Entry 3NZ0 (X-ray diffraction, 2.00 A resolution); this record covers chain A.

[Chain A]
Protein: Non-receptor tyrosine-protein kinase TYK2
Organism: Homo sapiens
Notes: EC 2.7.10.2; fragment: Kinase domain JH1
Reference sequence: P29597 (TYK2_HUMAN); numbering as in UniProt (aligned over 885-1176)
Amino-acid sequence (302 residues; numbered 882 to 1183; the number before each row is that of its first residue):
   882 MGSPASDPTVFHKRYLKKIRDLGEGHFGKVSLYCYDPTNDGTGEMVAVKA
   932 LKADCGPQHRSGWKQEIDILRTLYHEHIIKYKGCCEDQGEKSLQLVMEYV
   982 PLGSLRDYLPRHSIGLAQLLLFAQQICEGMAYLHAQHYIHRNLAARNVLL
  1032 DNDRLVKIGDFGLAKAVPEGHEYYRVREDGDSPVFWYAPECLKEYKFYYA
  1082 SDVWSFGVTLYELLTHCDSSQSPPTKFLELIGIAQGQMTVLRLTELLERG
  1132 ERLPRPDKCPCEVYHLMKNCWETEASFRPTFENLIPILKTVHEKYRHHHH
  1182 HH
Not modelled in the structure: 882-887, 1114-1119, 1179-1183
Construct notes: expression tag (882-884, 1177-1183); engineered mutation Asn1023 (Asp in P29597)
Small-molecule neighbours: IZA (2-tert-butyl-9-fluoro-3,6-dihydro-7H-benz[h]-imidaz[4,5-f]isoquinoline-7-one): Arg901, Leu903, Gly904, Glu905, Gly906, Val911, Ala928, Ile960, Met978, Glu979, Tyr980, Val981, Pro982, Gly984, Arg1027, Asn1028, Leu1030, Asp1041
Curated features (UniProtKB/Swiss-Prot):
  - binding site (ATP): Leu903 to Val911, Lys930
  - modified residue (Phosphotyrosine): Tyr1054, Tyr1055
  - mutagenesis: Lys930 (K930R: Complete loss of catalytic activity), Tyr1054 (Y1054F: Reduces basal catalytic activity and abolishes IFN-dependent activation), Tyr1055 (Y1055F: Reduces basal catalytic activity and abolishes IFN-dependent activation), Tyr1145 (Y1145F: Does not affect phosphorylation state and enzymatic activity), Tyr1176 (Y1176F: Does not affect phosphorylation state and enzymatic activity)

[In short]
Ligands of chain A: compound IZA. From UniProt: 10 ATP-binding residues and 5 mutagenesis sites.
Chain A is Non-receptor tyrosine-protein kinase TYK2 (Homo sapiens); the structure, Non-phosphorylated TYK2
kinase with CMP6, was determined by X-ray diffraction (same publication as 3NYX).
